6CA0 - chains A and C of the 10 polymer chains in the assembly; structure by electron microscopy, 5.75 A resolution (low resolution: residue-level contacts below are approximate; hydrogen-bond / salt-bridge calls are withheld).

Chain A:
Name: DNA-directed RNA polymerase subunit alpha
From: Escherichia coli (strain K12)
Notes: EC 2.7.7.6
UniProtKB: P0A7Z4 (RPOA_ECOLI); residues 1-329 here = UniProt positions 1-329
Amino-acid sequence (329 residues; row label = number of the first residue in the row):
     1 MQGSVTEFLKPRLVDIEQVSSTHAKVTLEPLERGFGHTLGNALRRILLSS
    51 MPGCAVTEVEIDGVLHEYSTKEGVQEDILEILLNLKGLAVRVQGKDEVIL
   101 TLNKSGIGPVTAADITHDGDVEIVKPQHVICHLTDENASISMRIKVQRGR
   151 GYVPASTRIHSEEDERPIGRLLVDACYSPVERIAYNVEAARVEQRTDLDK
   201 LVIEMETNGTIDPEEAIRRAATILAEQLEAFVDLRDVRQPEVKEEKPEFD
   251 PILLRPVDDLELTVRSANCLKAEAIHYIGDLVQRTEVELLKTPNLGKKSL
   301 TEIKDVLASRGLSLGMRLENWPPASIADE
Unresolved in the structure: 1-6, 237-329
Curated features (UniProtKB/Swiss-Prot):
  - region: Glu162 to Glu165 (Required for interaction with Crp at class II promoters)
  - modified residue: Arg265 (ADP-ribosylarginine), Lys297 (N6-acetyllysine), Lys298 (N6-acetyllysine)

Chain C:
Name: DNA-directed RNA polymerase subunit beta
From: Escherichia coli (strain K12)
Notes: EC 2.7.7.6
UniProtKB: P0A8V2 (RPOB_ECOLI); numbering as in UniProt (aligned over 1-1342)
Amino-acid sequence (1342 residues; numbered 1 to 1342; the number before each row is that of its first residue):
     1 MVYSYTEKKRIRKDFGKRPQVLDVPYLLSIQLDSFQKFIEQDPEGQYGLE
    51 AAFRSVFPIQSYSGNSELQYVSYRLGEPVFDVQECQIRGVTYSAPLRVKL
   101 RLVIYEREAPEGTVKDIKEQEVYMGEIPLMTDNGTFVINGTERVIVSQLH
   151 RSPGVFFDSDKGKTHSSGKVLYNARIIPYRGSWLDFEFDPKDNLFVRIDR
   201 RRKLPATIILRALNYTTEQILDLFFEKVIFEIRDNKLQMELVPERLRGET
   251 ASFDIEANGKVYVEKGRRITARHIRQLEKDDVKLIEVPVEYIAGKVVAKD
   301 YIDESTGELICAANMELSLDLLAKLSQSGHKRIETLFTNDLDHGPYISET
   351 LRVDPTNDRLSALVEIYRMMRPGEPPTREAAESLFENLFFSEDRYDLSAV
   401 GRMKFNRSLLREEIEGSGILSKDDIIDVMKKLIDIRNGKGEVDDIDHLGN
   451 RRIRSVGEMAENQFRVGLVRVERAVKERLSLGDLDTLMPQDMINAKPISA
   501 AVKEFFGSSQLSQFMDQNNPLSEITHKRRISALGPGGLTRERAGFEVRDV
   551 HPTHYGRVCPIETPEGPNIGLINSLSVYAQTNEYGFLETPYRKVTDGVVT
   601 DEIHYLSAIEEGNYVIAQANSNLDEEGHFVEDLVTCRSKGESSLFSRDQV
   651 DYMDVSTQQVVSVGASLIPFLEHDDANRALMGANMQRQAVPTLRADKPLV
   701 GTGMERAVAVDSGVTAVAKRGGVVQYVDASRIVIKVNEDEMYPGEAGIDI
   751 YNLTKYTRSNQNTCINQMPCVSLGEPVERGDVLADGPSTDLGELALGQNM
   801 RVAFMPWNGYNFEDSILVSERVVQEDRFTTIHIQELACVSRDTKLGPEEI
   851 TADIPNVGEAALSKLDESGIVYIGAEVTGGDILVGKVTPKGETQLTPEEK
   901 LLRAIFGEKASDVKDSSLRVPNGVSGTVIDVQVFTRDGVEKDKRALEIEE
   951 MQLKQAKKDLSEELQILEAGLFSRIRAVLVAGGVEAEKLDKLPRDRWLEL
  1001 GLTDEEKQNQLEQLAEQYDELKHEFEKKLEAKRRKITQGDDLAPGVLKIV
  1051 KVYLAVKRRIQPGDKMAGRHGNKGVISKINPIEDMPYDENGTPVDIVLNP
  1101 LGVPSRMNIGQILETHLGMAAKGIGDKINAMLKQQQEVAKLREFIQRAYD
  1151 LGADVRQKVDLSTFSDEEVMRLAENLRKGMPIATPVFDGAKEAEIKELLK
  1201 LGDLPTSGQIRLYDGRTGEQFERPVTVGYMYMLKLNHLVDDKMHARSTGS
  1251 YSLVTQQPLGGKAQFGGQRFGEMEVWALEAYGAAYTLQEMLTVKSDDVNG
  1301 RTKMYKNIVDGNHQMEPGMPESFNVLLKEIRSLGINIELEDE
Unresolved in the structure: 1-2
Curated features (UniProtKB/Swiss-Prot):
  - modified residue (N6-acetyllysine): Lys1022, Lys1200

How chain A and chain C interact:
Contacting residue pairs - 55 pairs, chain A then chain C:
  Asn41(A) - Arg1216(C)
  Asn41(A) - Thr1217(C)
  Asn41(A) - Gly1218(C)
  Arg44(A) - Glu1083(C)
  Arg44(A) - Tyr1087(C)
  Arg44(A) - Pro1093(C)
  Arg44(A) - Gly1215(C)
  Arg45(A) - Glu1083(C)
  Arg45(A) - Gly1215(C)
  Arg45(A) - Arg1216(C)
  Leu48(A) - Glu1083(C)
  Ser49(A) - Glu1083(C)
  Leu65(A) - Ile873(C)
  Leu65(A) - Gly874(C)
  His66(A) - Gly874(C)
  His66(A) - Thr927(C)
  His66(A) - Val928(C)
  His66(A) - Ile929(C)
  Glu67(A) - Lys1057(C)
  Tyr68(A) - Lys755(C)
  Tyr68(A) - Tyr756(C)
  Tyr68(A) - Ile831(C)
  Tyr68(A) - Ile929(C)
  Tyr68(A) - Ala1055(C)
  Tyr68(A) - Lys1057(C)
  Thr70(A) - Ala729(C)
  Thr70(A) - Ser730(C)
  Thr70(A) - Lys755(C)
  Gly73(A) - Tyr726(C)
  Gly73(A) - Asp728(C)
  Val74(A) - Asp728(C)
  Val74(A) - Ala729(C)
  Gln75(A) - Ala729(C)
  Asp77(A) - Asn766(C)
  Asp77(A) - Met768(C)
  Leu79(A) - Leu693(C)
  Glu80(A) - Met768(C)
  Leu83(A) - Leu693(C)
  Leu83(A) - Arg694(C)
  Lys86(A) - Asp826(C)
  Thr134(A) - Val727(C)
  Thr134(A) - Leu773(C)
  Asp135(A) - Tyr726(C)
  Tyr152(A) - Gln824(C)
  Ser156(A) - Arg1059(C)
  Asp174(A) - Asp826(C)
  Cys176(A) - Gln824(C)
  Glu181(A) - Arg821(C)
  Arg182(A) - Asn1090(C)
  Arg182(A) - Gly1091(C)
  Arg182(A) - Thr1092(C)
  Ala184(A) - Gly1091(C)
  Tyr185(A) - Tyr1087(C)
  Tyr185(A) - Gly1218(C)
  Glu204(A) - Asn1090(C)
Other interface residues (no listed pair), chain A (32 interface residues in all): Ser69, Glu72, Val180
Other interface residues (no listed pair), chain C (37 interface residues in all): Arg731, Glu820, Val823

Summary:
The interface between chain A and chain C involves 32 residues on one side and 37 on the other.
Chain A is DNA-directed RNA polymerase subunit alpha and chain C is DNA-directed RNA polymerase subunit beta,
both from Escherichia coli (strain K12); the structure, Cryo-EM structure of E. coli RNAP sigma70 open
complex, was determined by electron microscopy, deposited together with 6C9Y.
